PDB entry 5GYD | X-ray diffraction, 3.11 A resolution | chains A and B

== Chain A (and B) ==
Name: Mitochondrial distribution and morphology protein 12
From: Saccharomyces cerevisiae S288c
Notes: chain B of this document is another copy of the same molecule, construct and numbering; everything in this record applies to it too
UniProtKB: Q92328 (MDM12_YEAST); residue numbers follow UniProt; this construct covers 1-271
Chain sequence (272 residues; row label = number of the first residue in the row; numbering starts at 0):
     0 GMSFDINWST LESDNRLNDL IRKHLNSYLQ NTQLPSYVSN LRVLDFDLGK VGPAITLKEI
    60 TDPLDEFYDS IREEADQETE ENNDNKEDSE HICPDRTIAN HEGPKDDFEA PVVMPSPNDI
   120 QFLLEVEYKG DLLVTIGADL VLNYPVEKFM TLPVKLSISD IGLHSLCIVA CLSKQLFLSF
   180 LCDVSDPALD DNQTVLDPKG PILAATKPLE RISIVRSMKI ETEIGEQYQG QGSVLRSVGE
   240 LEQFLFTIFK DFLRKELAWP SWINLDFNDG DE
Unresolved in the structure: 74-114, 268-271 (chain B: 73-115, 267-271)
Construct notes: expression tag (0)
Curated features (UniProtKB/Swiss-Prot):
  - cross-link: K49 (Glycyl lysine isopeptide (Lys-Gly) (interchain with G-Cter in ubiquitin))
  - mutagenesis: E11 (E11R: Does not affect function; when associated with A-12; E-17 and D-22), S12 (S12A: Does not affect function; when associated with R-11; E-17 and D-22), L16 (L16D: Does not affect function; when associated with D-19 and D-20), N17 (N17E: Does not affect function; when associated with R-11; A-12 and D-22), L19 (L19D: Does not affect function; when associated with D-16 and D-20), I20 (I20D: Does not affect function; when associated with D-16 and D-19), K22 (K22D: Does not affect function; when associated with R-11; A-12 and E-17), P259 (P259A: Does not affect function)
From the paper describing this entry:
  - self-association interface (contacts with another copy of this molecule); pairs are residue here / residue on that copy: M1-I5 (hydrophobic contact), F3-I5 (hydrophobic contact), I5-I54 (hydrophobic contact), M1, M1, D4, A53
  - contacts within the chain: I5-W7 (hydrophobic contact)
  - mutagenesis - I5P: increased binding to NBD-PE
  - binding site for the ligand PEE: I20, L47, L177, F179, F251, L256, I262, L264
  - mutagenesis - I5P/I262W, I5P/L256W/I262W: decreased binding to NBD-PE
  - mutagenesis - E255R (1.4-fold): decreased binding to PC
  - conformationally variable residues (order/disorder transition): A74 to P114
  - specificity-determining residues: E65, E73, D250 to E255, D265 (proposed by the authors, not directly observed)

== How chain A and chain B interact ==
Contacting residue pairs (57):
  G0(A) - I5(B)  hydrogen bond (backbone-backbone)
  G0(A) - N6(B)
  G0(A) - K49(B)
  M1(A) - D4(B)
  M1(A) - I5(B)  hydrogen bond (backbone-backbone)
  M1(A) - L47(B)
  M1(A) - G48(B)
  M1(A) - K49(B)
  M1(A) - V50(B)
  M1(A) - G51(B)
  S2(A) - F3(B)
  S2(A) - D4(B)
  S2(A) - K49(B)  hydrogen bond (backbone-backbone)
  S2(A) - V50(B)
  S2(A) - G51(B)  hydrogen bond (backbone-backbone)
  F3(A) - S2(B)
  F3(A) - F3(B)  hydrogen bond (backbone-backbone)
  F3(A) - I5(B)  hydrophobic
  F3(A) - P52(B)
  D4(A) - M1(B)
  D4(A) - S2(B)
  D4(A) - P52(B)
  D4(A) - A53(B)
  D4(A) - I54(B)  hydrogen bond (backbone-backbone)
  I5(A) - G0(B)  hydrogen bond (backbone-backbone)
  I5(A) - M1(B)  hydrogen bond (backbone-backbone)
  I5(A) - F3(B)  hydrophobic
  I5(A) - I54(B)
  N6(A) - G0(B)
  N6(A) - I54(B)  hydrogen bond (backbone-backbone)
  N6(A) - T55(B)
  N6(A) - L56(B)  hydrogen bond (backbone-backbone)
  T9(A) - L56(B)
  L47(A) - M1(B)
  G48(A) - M1(B)
  K49(A) - G0(B)
  K49(A) - M1(B)
  K49(A) - S2(B)  hydrogen bond (backbone-backbone)
  V50(A) - S2(B)
  G51(A) - M1(B)
  G51(A) - S2(B)  hydrogen bond (backbone-backbone)
  P52(A) - F3(B)
  P52(A) - D4(B)  hydrogen bond (backbone-backbone)
  A53(A) - D4(B)
  I54(A) - D4(B)  hydrogen bond (backbone-backbone)
  I54(A) - I5(B)
  I54(A) - N6(B)  hydrogen bond (backbone-backbone)
  T55(A) - N6(B)
  L56(A) - N6(B)  hydrogen bond (backbone-backbone)
  I59(A) - K173(B)
  S115(A) - P116(B)
  N117(A) - P116(B)
  N117(A) - D118(B)  hydrogen bond
  I119(A) - K173(B)
  K173(A) - P116(B)
  K173(A) - N117(B)  hydrogen bond (side chain-backbone)
  K173(A) - D118(B)
Interface residues without a listed pair, chain A (25 interface residues in all): W7, K57
Interface residues without a listed pair, chain B (25 interface residues in all): W7, T9, L10, K57

== Summary ==
The chain A/chain B interface involves 25 residues from each chain; the contacts include 18 hydrogen bonds.
Polar contacts include N117(A)-D118(B), K173(A)-N117(B) and G0(A)-I5(B). The paper reports a binding site for
the ligand PEE at I20(A), L47(A) and L177(A) among others; I5P/I262W and I5P/L256W/I262W of chain A reduce
binding to NBD-PE; 4 substitutions were tested in all.
Chain A and chain B are both Mitochondrial distribution and morphology protein 12 (Saccharomyces cerevisiae
S288c); the structure, Crystal Structure of Mdm12, was determined by X-ray diffraction, deposited together
with 5GYK.
